6U0U - chains B and A of the 13 polymer chains in the assembly; structure by electron microscopy, 4.16 A resolution (low resolution: residue-level contacts below are approximate; hydrogen-bond / salt-bridge calls are withheld).

== Chain B ==
Name: Tubulin beta chain
From: Tetrahymena thermophila
UniProtKB: P41352 (TBB_TETTH); residues 1-443 here = UniProt positions 1-443
Sequence (443 residues; each row starts with the number of its first residue):
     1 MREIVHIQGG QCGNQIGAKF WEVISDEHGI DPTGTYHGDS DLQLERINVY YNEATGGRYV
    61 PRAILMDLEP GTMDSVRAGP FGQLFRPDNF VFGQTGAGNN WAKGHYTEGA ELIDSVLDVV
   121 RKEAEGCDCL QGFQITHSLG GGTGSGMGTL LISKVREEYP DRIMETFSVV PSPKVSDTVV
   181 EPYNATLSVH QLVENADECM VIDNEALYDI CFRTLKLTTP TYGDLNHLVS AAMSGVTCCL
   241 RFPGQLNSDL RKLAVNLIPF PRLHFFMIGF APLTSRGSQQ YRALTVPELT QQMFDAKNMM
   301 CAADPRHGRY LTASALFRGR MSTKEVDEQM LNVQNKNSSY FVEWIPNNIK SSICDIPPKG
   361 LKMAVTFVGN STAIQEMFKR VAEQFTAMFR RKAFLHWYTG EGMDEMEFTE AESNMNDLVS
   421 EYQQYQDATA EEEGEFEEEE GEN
Disordered / not traced: 38-47, 431-443
Swiss-Prot annotation at these positions:
  - binding site (GTP): Gln11, Glu69, Ser138, Gly142, Thr143, Gly144, Asn204, Asn226
  - binding site (Mg(2+)): Glu69

== Chain A ==
Name: Protofilament ribbon protein
From: Tetrahymena thermophila (strain SB210)
UniProtKB: Q240R7 (Q240R7_TETTS); residues 1-280 here = UniProt positions 1-280
Sequence (280 residues; each row starts with the number of its first residue):
     1 MKELSQIIDK QISQLNLFGK IKKRKRQSNI YKMSGNTNSD FNRTNYQHKE QIIRCGISSL
    61 KCLDGEDLNQ GNRRRLQQLQ QRDWIEQQIR EKEERKRQED EEKKAFEQQT LHINMMRGDL
   121 EDNLNQKRRN WEKNTKEFNI QQRNEKLDYE RSSHLDNQAQ NQYHITYCNT NNFQTENTGT
   181 CTSAFGPHRV IPYHWKGMNP QQKKDIILEQ DQQRHEREIL KNLERDEDKA FSNQTEHNRF
   241 MLINLERQKN RQHRQRMDEI KEFNLLAAKE QKIKLKHMYD
Disordered / not traced: 1-59, 173-280

== Chain B / chain A interface ==
Contacting residue pairs (13; chain B residue first):
  Thr218(B) with Asn172(A)
  Gln279(B) with Ile165(A)
  Leu284(B) with His164(A)
  Lys359(B) with Tyr167(A); Asn169(A)
  Gly360(B) with Tyr163(A); His164(A)
  Leu361(B) with His164(A); Tyr167(A)
  Lys362(B) with Asn157(A); Gln160(A); Asn161(A); His164(A)
Also at the interface, not in a pair above, chain B (8 interface residues in all): Asp224
Also at the interface, not in a pair above, chain A (10 interface residues in all): Asn171

== Summary ==
8 residues of chain B face 10 of chain A across their interface. Curated annotation (UniProt) lists 8
GTP-binding residues and Mg2+-binding residue Glu69(B) on chain B.
Here chain B is Tubulin beta chain (Tetrahymena thermophila) and chain A is Protofilament ribbon protein
(Tetrahymena thermophila (strain SB210)). Entry 6U0U (Protofilament Ribbon Flagellar Proteins Rib43a-L) was
determined by electron microscopy, deposited together with 6U0H and 6U0T.
